Entry 8HWG (electron microscopy, 3.00 A resolution); this record covers chains C and B of the 7 polymer chains in the assembly.

[Chain C (and B)]
Name: Primase D5
From: Monkeypox virus
Notes: chain B of this document is another copy of the same molecule, construct and numbering; everything in this record applies to it too
UniProtKB: Q5IXS3 (Q5IXS3_MONPV); residue numbers follow UniProt; this construct covers 1-785
Chain sequence (785 residues; numbered 1 to 785; the number before each row is that of its first residue):
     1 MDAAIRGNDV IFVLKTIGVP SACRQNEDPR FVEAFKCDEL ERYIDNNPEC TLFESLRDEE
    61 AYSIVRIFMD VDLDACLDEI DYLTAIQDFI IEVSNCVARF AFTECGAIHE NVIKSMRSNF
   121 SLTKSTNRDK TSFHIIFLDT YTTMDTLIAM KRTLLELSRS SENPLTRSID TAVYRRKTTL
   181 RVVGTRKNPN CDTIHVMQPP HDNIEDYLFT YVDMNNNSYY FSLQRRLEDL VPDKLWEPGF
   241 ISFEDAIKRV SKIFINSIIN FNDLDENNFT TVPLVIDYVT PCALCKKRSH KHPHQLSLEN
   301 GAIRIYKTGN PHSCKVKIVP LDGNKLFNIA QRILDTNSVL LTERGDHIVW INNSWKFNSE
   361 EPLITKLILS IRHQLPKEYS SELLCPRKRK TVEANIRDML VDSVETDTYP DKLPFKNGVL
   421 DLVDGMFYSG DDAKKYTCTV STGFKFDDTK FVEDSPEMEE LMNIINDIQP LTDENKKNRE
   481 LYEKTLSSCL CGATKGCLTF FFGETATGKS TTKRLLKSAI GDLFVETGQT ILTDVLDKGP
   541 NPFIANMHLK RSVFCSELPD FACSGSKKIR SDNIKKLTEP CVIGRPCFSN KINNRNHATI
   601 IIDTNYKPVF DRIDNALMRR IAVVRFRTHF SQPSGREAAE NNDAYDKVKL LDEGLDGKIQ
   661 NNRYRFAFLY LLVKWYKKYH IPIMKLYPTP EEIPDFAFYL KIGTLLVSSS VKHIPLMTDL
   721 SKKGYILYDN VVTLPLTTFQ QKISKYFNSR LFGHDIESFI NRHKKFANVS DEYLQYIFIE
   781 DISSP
Not modelled in the structure: 1-322, 695-785 (chain B: 1-322, 692-785)
Metal / ion sites: Mg2+: Ser510 (together with ATP-gamma-S)
Ligand contacts: ATP-gamma-S (AGS; phosphothiophosphoric acid-adenylate ester): Ile464, Asp467, Ile468, Glu504, Thr505, Ala506, Thr507, Gly508, Lys509, Ser510, Thr511, Arg514, Asn605, Phe630, Lys649, Leu650, Leu651, Asp652, Leu655, Asp656

[How chain C and chain B interact]
Residue-residue contacts (49):
  Asn324(C) with Leu384(B)
  Phe327(C) with Leu369(B), hydrophobic; Leu384(B)
  Thr391(C) with Pro386(B)
  Ala394(C) with Pro386(B), hydrophobic
  Asn395(C) with Leu384(B); Pro386(B); Arg389(B), hydrogen bond
  Arg397(C) with Lys366(B)
  Asp398(C) with Thr365(B), hydrogen bond; Lys366(B); Leu369(B); Arg389(B), salt bridge
  Leu400(C) with Lys366(B)
  Val401(C) with Asn352(B)
  Asp402(C) with Asn352(B), hydrogen bond; Lys416(B), salt bridge
  Asp537(C) with Gly528(B); Gln529(B); Thr530(B); Phe543(B)
  Lys538(C) with Asp534(B), salt bridge
  Lys575(C) with Glu557(B)
  Lys576(C) with Ser556(B), hydrogen bond (side chain-backbone); Glu557(B), hydrogen bond (side chain-backbone)
  Glu579(C) with Glu557(B)
  Ile583(C) with Glu526(B); Phe543(B), hydrophobic
  Arg585(C) with Pro542(B); Phe543(B); Cys587(B)
  Phe588(C) with Phe588(B)
  Asn590(C) with Pro542(B); Asn546(B); Pro586(B); Cys587(B), hydrogen bond (side chain-backbone)
  Ile592(C) with Glu526(B); Phe543(B), hydrophobic; Asn546(B)
  Arg612(C) with Asp560(B), salt bridge; Cys563(B); Tyr606(B), hydrogen bond
  Asp614(C) with Tyr606(B), hydrogen bond
  Ala616(C) with Thr505(B); Asn605(B)
  Arg619(C) with Thr505(B), hydrogen bond
  Lys685(C) with Glu653(B)
  Tyr687(C) with Gln632(B); Glu653(B)
Interface residues without a listed pair, chain C (34 interface residues in all): Gly323, Met399, Val535, Arg570, Asp572, Cys581, Ser589, Asn615
Interface residues without a listed pair, chain B (38 interface residues in all): Ile351, Lys356, Arg372, Ser381, Cys385, Ala506, Ser510, Lys513, Thr527, Pro559

[In short]
34 residues of chain C face 38 of chain B across their interface; the contacts include 9 hydrogen bonds and 4
salt bridges. Polar contacts include Asp398(C)-Arg389(B), Asp402(C)-Lys416(B) and Lys538(C)-Asp534(B). Ligands
of chain C: ATP-gamma-S.
Both chains are Primase D5 (Monkeypox virus). Entry 8HWG (D5 ATPrS-ADP-ssDNA form) was determined by electron
microscopy together with 8HWA, 8HWB and 8HWF from the same study.
